6ZZX - chains B and F of the 24 polymer chains in the assembly; structure by electron microscopy, 2.70 A resolution.

== Chain B ==
Name: Photosystem I P700 chlorophyll a apoprotein A2
Organism: Chlorella ohadii
Notes: EC 1.97.1.12
Reference sequence: W8SUA3 (W8SUA3_CHLSO); residues 6-734 here correspond to UniProt positions 5-733 (UniProt number = residue number - 1)
Amino-acid sequence (731 residues; row label = number of the first residue in the row):
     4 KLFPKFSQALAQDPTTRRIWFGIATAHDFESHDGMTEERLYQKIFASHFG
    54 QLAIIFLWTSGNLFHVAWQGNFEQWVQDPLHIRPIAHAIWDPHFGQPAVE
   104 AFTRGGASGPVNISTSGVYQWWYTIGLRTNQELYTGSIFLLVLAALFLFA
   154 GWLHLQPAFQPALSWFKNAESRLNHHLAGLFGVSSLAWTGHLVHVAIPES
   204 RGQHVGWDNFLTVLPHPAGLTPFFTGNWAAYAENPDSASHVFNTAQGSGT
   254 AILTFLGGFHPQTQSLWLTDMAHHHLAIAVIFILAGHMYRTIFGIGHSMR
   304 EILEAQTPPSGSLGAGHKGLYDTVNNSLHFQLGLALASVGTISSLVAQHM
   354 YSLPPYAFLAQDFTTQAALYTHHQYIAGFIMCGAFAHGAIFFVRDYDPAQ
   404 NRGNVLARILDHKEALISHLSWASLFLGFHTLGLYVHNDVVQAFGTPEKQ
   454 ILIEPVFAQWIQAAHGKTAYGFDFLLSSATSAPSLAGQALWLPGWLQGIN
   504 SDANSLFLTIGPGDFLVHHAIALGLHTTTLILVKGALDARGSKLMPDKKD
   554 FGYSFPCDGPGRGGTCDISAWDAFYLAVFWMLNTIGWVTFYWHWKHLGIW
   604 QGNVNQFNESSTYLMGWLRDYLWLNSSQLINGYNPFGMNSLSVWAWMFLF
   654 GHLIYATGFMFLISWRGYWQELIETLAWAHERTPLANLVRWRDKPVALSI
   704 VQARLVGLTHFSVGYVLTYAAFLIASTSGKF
Differences from the reference sequence: insertion (5); conflict Ala241 (Val240 in W8SUA3), Ala402 (Glu401 in W8SUA3), Gln403 (Ala402 in W8SUA3)
Ion coordination: chlorophyll a Mg site 1 near Gln54 (its only coordinating residue here); chlorophyll a Mg site 2 near Asp94 (its only coordinating residue here); chlorophyll a Mg site 3 near Gln309 (its only coordinating residue here); 4Fe-4S cluster Fe: Cys560, Cys569 (shared with 2 residues of chain A)
Ligand contacts:
  - beta-carotene (BCR), molecule 1: Phe6, Ile22, Ile26, Val692
  - beta-carotene (BCR), molecule 2: Leu55, Ile58, Phe59, Trp61, Phe150, Gly182, Leu183, Val186, Ser187
  - beta-carotene (BCR), molecule 3: Phe59, Thr62, Leu66, Trp124, Trp125, Ile128, Leu130, Gly139, Phe142, Leu143, Leu146, Trp210
  - beta-carotene (BCR), molecule 4: Leu189, Leu223, Phe226, Phe227, Leu279, Val283, Ile286, Leu287, His290, Ile298
  - beta-carotene (BCR), molecule 5: Phe333, Leu337, Ala340, Thr344, Met384, Ala387, Phe388, Gly391, Phe394, Phe395, Ala539
  - beta-carotene (BCR), molecule 6: Phe388, Phe395, Ile412, Val536, Leu540
  - beta-carotene (BCR), molecule 7: Leu435, Gly436, Val439
  - beta-carotene (BCR), molecule 8: Trp649, Met650, Phe653, Trp672, Leu675, Ile676, Leu679
  - beta-carotene (BCR), molecule 9: Thr686, Pro687, Leu688
  - chlorophyll b (CHL): Trp210, Asp211, Phe213, Leu214
  - chlorophyll a isomer (CL0): Leu621, Leu625, Trp626
  - chlorophyll a (CLA), molecule 1: Phe6, Phe9, Gly25, Ile26, Ala29, His30, Phe32, His35, Lys46, Ser50, Gln54, Ile57
  - chlorophyll a (CLA), molecule 2: Thr19, Ile22, Trp23, Ile676, Leu679, Ala680, His683, Val692, Arg693, Trp694, Arg695, Asp696, Pro698, Val699
  - chlorophyll a (CLA), molecule 3: Trp23, Phe653, Leu656, Ile657, Thr660, Met663, Phe664, Leu701, Val709, Thr712, His713, Val716
  - chlorophyll a (CLA), molecule 4: Ile26, Ala27, Thr28, His30, Asp31, His332, Leu335, Leu339, Phe382, Ile383, Cys385, Gly386, Ala389, His390, Ile393, Arg397, Tyr556, Trp574, Phe577, Phe653, Ile657, Thr712, Val716, Leu720
  - chlorophyll a (CLA), molecule 5: His30, Phe32, Glu33, Tyr44, Ile47, Ser50, His51, Gln54, Leu55, Ile58, Phe169, Arg175, His179, Leu183, Phe184, Leu331, His332, Gln334, Leu335, Ala338, Leu339, Val342
  - chlorophyll a (CLA), molecule 6: His30, Gln54, Ile57, Ile58, Trp61, Leu339, Ile379, Phe382, Ile383
  - chlorophyll a (CLA), molecule 7: Phe48, Phe52, Leu149, Phe152, Ala153, Leu156, His157, Phe162, Pro164, Trp168
  - chlorophyll a (CLA), molecule 8: Phe48, His51, Phe52, Leu55, Trp124, Trp168, Phe169, Asn171, Ser174, Arg175, His178, His179, Gly182, Leu183, Phe184, Tyr359
  - chlorophyll a (CLA), molecule 9: Ile57, Leu60, Trp61, Ser63, Gly64, Phe67, His68, Trp71, Gln72, His90, Ala91, Trp93, Leu144
  - chlorophyll a (CLA), molecule 10: Ile58, Phe59, Trp61, Thr62, Ser119, Gly120, Trp124, Val186, Ser187, Ala190, Val342, Ile345, Ser346, Val349, Met353, Tyr359, Leu372, His375, His376, Ile379, Ile383
  - chlorophyll a (CLA), molecule 11: Trp61, Asn65, His68, Val69, Ala89, His90, Asn115, Ile116, Ser117, Thr118, Ser119, Val121, Val646, Trp647, Met650
  - chlorophyll a (CLA), molecule 12: Trp61, Asn65, Thr118, Ser119, Ala371, Leu372, Thr374, His375, Tyr378, Ile379, Phe382, Met650, Val719, Leu720, Tyr722, Ala723, Leu726, Ile727
  - chlorophyll a (CLA), molecule 13: His90, Ala91, Ile92, Trp93, Asp94, His96, Phe97, Phe105, Asn115, Ser645, Val646, Trp649
  - chlorophyll a (CLA), molecule 14: Trp124, Thr127, Ile128, Leu183, Phe184, Ser187, Ser188, Trp191, Leu195, Leu269, Met274, His277, His278, Ile281, Phe285, Ile345, Leu348, Val349, His352, Met353, Pro358, Tyr359
  - chlorophyll a (CLA), molecule 15: Ile128, Gly129, Leu130, Glu135, Thr138, Gly139, Phe142, Ser187, Ala190, Trp191, Gly193, His194, His197, Val198, Val208, Gly209, Trp210, Phe213
  - chlorophyll a (CLA), molecule 16: Trp168, Asn171, Ser174, His178, Thr294, Ile295, Phe296
  - chlorophyll a (CLA), molecule 17: Ala172, Arg175, Leu176, His179, Leu180, Phe184, Met302, Leu306, Tyr324, Val327, Asn328, Leu337, Ala338, Ser341, Val342, Ile345
  - chlorophyll a (CLA), molecule 18: Leu176, Leu180, Phe184, Ile284, Phe285, Ala288, Met291, Tyr292, Met302, Ile305, Leu306
  - chlorophyll a (CLA), molecule 19: Asn177, His178, Ala181, Gly182, Val186, His290, Tyr292, Thr294, Phe296, Ile298
  - chlorophyll a (CLA), molecule 20: Leu189, Ala190, Thr192, Gly193, Val196, His197, Phe213, Leu214, Val216, Leu217, Pro218, His219, Gly222, Leu223, Phe226, Phe227, Tyr234, Ile255, Leu256, Leu279
  - chlorophyll a (CLA), molecule 21: Phe226, Trp231, Ala232, Tyr234, Ala235, Leu256, Phe258, His276, Leu279, Ala280, Val283, Ile284, Leu493
  - chlorophyll a (CLA), molecule 22: Thr257, Phe258, Gly260, Gly261, Leu269, Asp273, Met274, His276, His277, Ala280, Ile281, Ile284, His352, Leu356, Trp494, Trp498
  - chlorophyll a (CLA), molecule 23: Leu287, Ala288, His290, Met291, Ile298, Gly299, His300
  - chlorophyll a (CLA), molecule 24: Met291, His300, Glu304, Ile305, Ala308, Gln309
  - chlorophyll a (CLA), molecule 25: Ile305, Leu306, Gln309, Leu316, His320, Leu323, Val327, Phe333, Val408, Leu409, Ile412
  - chlorophyll a (CLA), molecule 26: Ala308, Gln309, Thr310, Pro311, Pro312, Ser315, Leu316, His320
  - chlorophyll a (CLA), molecule 27: Ser315, Leu316, Val408, Arg411, Ile412, Asp414, His415, Leu419, His422
  - chlorophyll a (CLA), molecule 28: Leu337, Ala340, Ser341, Thr344, Ile345, Leu348, Gln351, His352, Tyr354, Ser355, Leu356, Trp498, Leu509, Phe510
  - chlorophyll a (CLA), molecule 29: Thr344, Ser347, Leu348, Gln351, Gln377, Gly381, Met384, Phe388, Leu528, Thr531, Thr532, Leu535, Met584, Thr587, Ile588
  - chlorophyll a (CLA), molecule 30: Gln351, Tyr354, Tyr373, Gln377, Phe460, Ala461, Trp463, Ile464, Gln465, His468, Phe510, Leu511, Ile513, His521, Ile524, Leu528, Val591, Tyr594, Trp595, Lys598, His599
  - chlorophyll a (CLA), molecule 31: Ala418, His422, Trp425
  - chlorophyll a (CLA), molecule 32: Leu419, His422, Leu423, Trp425, Ala525, Leu528, His529, Thr532
  - chlorophyll a (CLA), molecule 33: Ser421, His422, Ser424, Trp425, Leu428, Phe432
  - chlorophyll a (CLA), molecule 34: Ser424, Ser427, Leu428, Gly431, Phe432, Leu435, Leu526, Thr530, Leu533, Ile534, Leu579, Phe582, Trp583
  - chlorophyll a (CLA), molecule 35: Trp425, Leu428, Phe429, Phe432, His433
  - chlorophyll a (CLA), molecule 36: Trp425, Phe429, Leu430, Ile456, Glu457, Pro458, Val459, Phe460, Ala461, Asp517, Phe518, His521, His522, Ala525, His529
  - chlorophyll a (CLA), molecule 37: His433, Gly436, Leu437, Val439, His440, Val443, Phe447, Lys452, Ile454
  - chlorophyll a (CLA), molecule 38: Thr434, Tyr438, Val520, Ala523, Leu526, Asn586, Trp590, Phe593, Leu617, Trp620, Leu625, Ser629, Ile633, Phe651, His655, Tyr658, Tyr718, Thr721, Tyr722, Phe725
  - chlorophyll a (CLA), molecule 39: Leu435, Val439, Asp442, Val443, Leu526, Phe582, Trp583, Asn586, Trp590, Leu617, Leu621, Tyr658, Phe714
  - chlorophyll a (CLA), molecule 40: Trp463, Ile464, Ala467, His468, Phe477, Leu478, Leu479, Trp494, Leu495, Trp498, Phe510
  - chlorophyll a (CLA), molecule 41: Leu478, Ala485, Pro486, Ala489, Gly490, Leu493, Trp494
  - chlorophyll a (CLA), molecule 42: Trp649, Leu652, Phe653, His655, Leu656, Tyr658, Ala659, Phe662
  - chlorophyll a (CLA), molecule 43: Leu656, Ala659, Thr660, Phe662, Met663, Ile666, Ser667, Tyr671, Trp672, Leu675
  - chlorophyll a (CLA), molecule 44: Leu679, Ala682, His683, Thr686, Ala689, Val692
  - chlorophyll a (CLA), molecule 45: Ala682, Arg685, Thr686, Pro687
  - chlorophyll a (CLA), molecule 46: Pro687, Leu688, Ala689
  - beta,beta-caroten-4-one (ECH): Ile57, Leu60, Leu151
  - phylloquinone (PQN): Trp23, Met663, Phe664, Ser667, Trp668, Arg669, Trp672, Ile676, Val699, Ala700, Leu701, Ser702, Ala706
  - phosphatidylethanolamine (PTY), molecule 1: Trp210, Asp211, Phe213
  - phosphatidylethanolamine (PTY), molecule 2: Phe429, His433, Thr434, Leu437, Ile454, Ile456, Phe518, His522
  - 4Fe-4S cluster (SF4): Pro559, Cys560, Gly562, Pro563, Thr568, Cys569, Trp668, Ile703

== Chain F ==
Name: Psi-F
Organism: Chlorella ohadii
Reference sequence: A0A2P6TPV8 (A0A2P6TPV8_CHLSO); residues 318-482 here = UniProt positions 318-482
Amino-acid sequence (165 residues; each row starts with the number of its first residue):
   318 DVAGLTPCSESKAFAKRKKNEVKALNKRLKNYEADSAPALALKATIARTE
   368 ARFDKYAKQGLLCGTDGLPHLIADPGLALRYGHAGDVFIPTIGFIYFAGW
   418 LGYAGSKYLQAVAATAKPIEKEIIIDVPLAWKLLWEGFGWPLRAFAEYKN
   468 GSLMEDDAKITVSPR
Differences from the reference sequence: conflict Leu346 (Met in A0A2P6TPV8), Asn348 (Lys in A0A2P6TPV8), Ala351 (Glu in A0A2P6TPV8), Asp352 (Gly in A0A2P6TPV8), Lys360 (Gln in A0A2P6TPV8), Ala364 (Asp in A0A2P6TPV8), Glu367 (Asn in A0A2P6TPV8), Ala430 (Ser in A0A2P6TPV8), Ala431 (Ser in A0A2P6TPV8), Thr432 (Met in A0A2P6TPV8), Ala433 (Thr in A0A2P6TPV8)
Cystine bridges: Cys325-Cys380
Ligand contacts:
  - beta-carotene (BCR): Pro407, Phe411, Phe414, Ala415, Leu418
  - chlorophyll a (CLA), molecule 1: Tyr373, Phe414, Trp417
  - chlorophyll a (CLA), molecule 2: Ala390, Val404, Thr408, Ile412
  - chlorophyll a (CLA), molecule 3: Asp391, Pro392, Gly393, Leu394, Arg397
  - chlorophyll a (CLA), molecule 4: Pro407, Thr408, Phe411, Ile412, Ala415, Gly416, Gly419, Trp457
  - chlorophyll a (CLA), molecule 5: Ile409, Ile412, Tyr413, Trp457, Pro458, Ala461, Phe462, Tyr465, Leu470, Met471, Asp474
  - chlorophyll a (CLA), molecule 6: Trp417, Leu418, Ile440, Leu451
  - chlorophyll a (CLA), molecule 7: Leu418, Gly419, Ala421, Gly422, Ser423, Tyr425, Ile442, Ala447, Leu451
  - chlorophyll a (CLA), molecule 8: Gly422, Tyr425, Leu426, Glu439, Ile442, Ala447, Trp448, Leu451
  - chlorophyll a (CLA), molecule 9: Val444, Pro445, Trp448, Lys449, Trp452
  - chlorophyll a (CLA), molecule 10: Pro458, Leu459, Phe462
  - 9'-cis-neoxanthin (NEX; (1R,3R)-6-{(3E,5E,7E,9E,11E,13E,15E,17E)-18-[(1S,4R,6R)-4-hydroxy-2,2,6-trimethyl-7-oxabicyclo[4.1.0]hept-1-yl]-3,7,12,16-tetramethyloctadeca-1,3,5,7,9,11,13,15,17-nonaenylidene}-1,5,5-trimethylcyclohexane-1,3-diol): Pro392, Val404, Phe405, Thr408, Gly416, Tyr420, Ser423, Trp457, Ala461, Leu470
  - phosphatidylethanolamine (PTY), molecule 1: Lys372, Gln376, Leu388, Asp403, Val404, Pro407
  - phosphatidylethanolamine (PTY), molecule 2: Ile442, Asp443, Val444, Pro445

== How chain B and chain F interact ==
Contacting residue pairs - 49 pairs, chain B then chain F:
  Leu413(B) with Arg482(F), hydrogen bond (backbone-side chain)
  Asp414(B) with Arg482(F), salt bridge
  Lys416(B) with Ser480(F); Arg482(F)
  Glu417(B) with Val479(F); Ser480(F), hydrogen bond; Arg482(F), salt bridge
  Gly448(B) with Glu338(F)
  Thr449(B) with Arg369(F)
  Pro450(B) with Arg334(F); Glu338(F); Leu385(F)
  Glu451(B) with Glu338(F); Arg369(F), salt bridge; Phe370(F); Tyr373(F); Leu385(F); Pro386(F)
  Lys452(B) with Arg369(F)
  Gln453(B) with Leu385(F)
  Leu455(B) with Leu385(F), hydrophobic; Pro386(F); His387(F); Leu388(F), hydrogen bond (backbone-backbone)
  Ile456(B) with Leu388(F); Ala390(F), hydrophobic
  Glu457(B) with Leu322(F); His387(F), salt bridge; Leu388(F), hydrogen bond (backbone-backbone)
  Val459(B) with Ala390(F); Asp391(F)
  Phe460(B) with Ala390(F); Asp391(F)
  Gln462(B) with Ala320(F)
  Tyr473(B) with Val319(F); Ala320(F); Gly321(F), hydrogen bond (backbone-backbone)
  Pro515(B) with His387(F)
  Arg543(B) with Arg482(F), hydrogen bond (side chain-backbone)
  Gly544(B) with Ser480(F); Arg482(F)
  Ser545(B) with Ser480(F); Pro481(F)
  Lys546(B) with Thr478(F), hydrogen bond; Val479(F); Ser480(F)
  Pro549(B) with Pro481(F), hydrophobic
  Glu612(B) with Arg334(F), salt bridge; Asp383(F)
Other interface residues (no listed pair), chain B (28 interface residues in all): Ile454, Ala472, Gly474, Phe475
Other interface residues (no listed pair), chain F (23 interface residues in all): Ile389, Leu394

== Summary ==
28 residues of chain B and 23 residues of chain F are in contact, with 7 hydrogen bonds and 5 salt bridges.
Polar contacts include Asp414(B)-Arg482(F), Glu417(B)-Arg482(F) and Glu451(B)-Arg369(F). 5 chlorophyll a
molecules and one phosphatidylethanolamine molecule are bound between chain B and chain F.
Here chain B is Photosystem I P700 chlorophyll a apoprotein A2 and chain F is Psi-F, both from Chlorella
ohadii. Entry 6ZZX (Structure of low-light grown Chlorella ohadii Photosystem I) was determined by electron
microscopy, deposited together with 6ZZY and 7A4P.
